PDB entry 7SJP | X-ray diffraction, 2.10 A resolution | chains H and L of the 3 polymer chains in the assembly

== Chain H ==
Name: Heavy Chain
From: Homo sapiens
Sequence (227 residues; numbered 1 to 227; the number before each row is that of its first residue):
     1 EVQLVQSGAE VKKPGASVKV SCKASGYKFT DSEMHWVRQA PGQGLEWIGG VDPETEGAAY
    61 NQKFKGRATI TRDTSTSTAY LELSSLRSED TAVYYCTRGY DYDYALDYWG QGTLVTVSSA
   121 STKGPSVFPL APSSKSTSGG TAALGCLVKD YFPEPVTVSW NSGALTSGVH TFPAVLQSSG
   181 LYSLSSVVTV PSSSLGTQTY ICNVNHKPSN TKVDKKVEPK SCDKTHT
Disordered / not traced: 222-227
Cystine bridges: Cys22-Cys96, Cys146-Cys202

== Chain L ==
Name: Light Chain
From: Homo sapiens
Sequence (213 residues; numbered 1 to 213; the number before each row is that of its first residue):
     1 DIQMTQSPSS LSASVGDRVT ITCRASSSVE FIHWYQQKPG KAPKPLISAT SNLASGVPSR
    61 FSGSGSGTDF TLTISSLQPE DFATYYCQQW SSAPWTFGQG TKVEIKRTVA APSVFIFPPS
   121 DEQLKSGTAS VVCLLNNFYP REAKVQWKVD NALQSGNSQE SVTEQDSKDS TYSLSSTLTL
   181 SKADYEKHKV YACEVTHQGL SSPVTKSFNR GEC
Disordered / not traced: 213
Cystine bridges: Cys23-Cys87, Cys133-Cys193

== How chain H and chain L interact ==
Contacting residue pairs (86):
  His35(H) - Trp95(L)
  Gln39(H) - Gln37(L)  hydrogen bond
  Gln39(H) - Tyr86(L)  hydrogen bond
  Gly44(H) - Tyr86(L)
  Leu45(H) - Pro43(L)  hydrophobic
  Leu45(H) - Tyr86(L)  hydrophobic
  Leu45(H) - Phe97(L)
  Trp47(H) - Pro94(L)  hydrophobic
  Trp47(H) - Trp95(L)
  Asn61(H) - Pro94(L)
  Tyr95(H) - Gln37(L)  hydrogen bond
  Tyr95(H) - Lys41(L)  hydrogen bond (side chain-backbone)
  Tyr95(H) - Ala42(L)  hydrophobic
  Asp101(H) - Trp90(L)
  Tyr102(H) - Glu30(L)  hydrogen bond
  Tyr102(H) - Phe31(L)
  Tyr102(H) - His33(L)
  Tyr102(H) - Trp90(L)  hydrogen bond (backbone-side chain)
  Tyr102(H) - Ser91(L)
  Asp103(H) - His33(L)
  Asp103(H) - Ser48(L)
  Asp103(H) - Ala49(L)
  Tyr104(H) - His33(L)  hydrogen bond (backbone-side chain)
  Tyr104(H) - Ser48(L)
  Tyr104(H) - Trp90(L)
  Ala105(H) - His33(L)
  Ala105(H) - Tyr35(L)
  Ala105(H) - Pro45(L)  hydrophobic
  Ala105(H) - Ser48(L)  hydrogen bond (backbone-side chain)
  Leu106(H) - Tyr35(L)  hydrogen bond (backbone-side chain)
  Leu106(H) - Pro45(L)
  Leu106(H) - Trp90(L)  hydrophobic
  Asp107(H) - Pro45(L)
  Trp109(H) - Tyr35(L)  hydrophobic
  Trp109(H) - Ala42(L)  hydrophobic
  Trp109(H) - Pro43(L)
  Gly110(H) - Ala42(L)
  Val127(H) - Glu122(L)
  Phe128(H) - Ser120(L)
  Phe128(H) - Glu122(L)
  Phe128(H) - Gln123(L)
  Pro129(H) - Ser120(L)
  Leu130(H) - Phe117(L)
  Leu130(H) - Val132(L)  hydrophobic
  Ala131(H) - Phe117(L)
  Lys135(H) - Phe115(L)
  Lys135(H) - Ile116(L)  hydrogen bond (backbone-backbone)
  Lys135(H) - Lys206(L)  hydrogen bond (backbone-side chain)
  Lys135(H) - Ser207(L)
  Lys135(H) - Phe208(L)
  Ser136(H) - Phe115(L)
  Ser136(H) - Ile116(L)
  Ser136(H) - Phe117(L)
  Thr137(H) - Phe115(L)
  Thr137(H) - Lys206(L)
  Ser138(H) - Ser113(L)
  Ser138(H) - Phe115(L)
  Ala143(H) - Phe115(L)  hydrophobic
  Ala143(H) - Phe117(L)
  Ala143(H) - Leu134(L)  hydrophobic
  Leu144(H) - Phe117(L)  hydrophobic
  Leu147(H) - Ser130(L)
  Lys149(H) - Gln123(L)
  Lys149(H) - Ser130(L)
  His170(H) - Asn136(L)
  His170(H) - Asn137(L)  hydrogen bond
  His170(H) - Ser173(L)  hydrogen bond
  Phe172(H) - Leu134(L)  hydrophobic
  Phe172(H) - Ser161(L)
  Phe172(H) - Thr163(L)
  Phe172(H) - Ser173(L)
  Phe172(H) - Leu174(L)
  Phe172(H) - Ser175(L)
  Pro173(H) - Ser161(L)  hydrogen bond (backbone-side chain)
  Pro173(H) - Val162(L)
  Val175(H) - Gln159(L)
  Val175(H) - Glu160(L)
  Val175(H) - Ser161(L)
  Leu176(H) - Gln159(L)  hydrogen bond (backbone-side chain)
  Gln177(H) - Gln159(L)
  Ser185(H) - Ser175(L)  hydrogen bond
  Val187(H) - Leu134(L)  hydrophobic
  Thr189(H) - Asn136(L)
  Lys215(H) - Glu122(L)  salt bridge
  Lys220(H) - Pro119(L)
  Lys220(H) - Ser120(L)
Interface residues without a listed pair, chain H (44 interface residues in all): Glu33, Val37, Glu46, Thr141
Interface residues without a listed pair, chain L (48 interface residues in all): Ile47, Gln99, Asp121, Ser126, Thr128, Asp166, Thr179

== In short ==
The interface between chain H and chain L involves 44 residues on one side and 48 on the other, with 16
hydrogen bonds and 1 salt bridge. Among the polar pairs are Lys215(H)-Glu122(L), Gln39(H)-Gln37(L) and
Gln39(H)-Tyr86(L).
Chain H is Heavy Chain and chain L is Light Chain, both from Homo sapiens; the structure, anti-HtrA1
Fab15H6.v4 bound to HtrA1-LoopA peptide, was determined by X-ray diffraction together with 7SJM, 7SJN and 7SJO
from the same study.
